PDB entry 6CHV | X-ray diffraction, 2.90 A resolution | chains A and J of the 4 polymer chains in the assembly

# Chain A
Protein: Antitoxin HigA
From: Proteus vulgaris
UniProtKB: Q7A224 (HIGA_PROVU); numbering as in UniProt (aligned over 1-104)
Amino-acid sequence (121 residues; each row starts with the number of its first residue; numbers below 1 keep their minus sign (Gly-16 is residue -16)):
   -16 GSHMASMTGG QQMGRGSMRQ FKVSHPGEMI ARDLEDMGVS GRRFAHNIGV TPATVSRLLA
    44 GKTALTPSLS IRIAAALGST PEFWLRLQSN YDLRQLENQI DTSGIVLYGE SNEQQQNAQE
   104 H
Disordered / not traced: -16 to 3, 93-104
Differences from the reference sequence: expression tag (-16 to 0)
From the paper describing this entry:
  - binding site for pHigCryst3: Thr34
  - binding site for pHigCryst3: Ser23, Gly24, Arg25, Ala36, Thr37, Ser39, Arg40, Lys45, Thr46
  - specificity-determining residues: Arg40
  - mutagenesis - R40A: abolished binding to pHigCryst3
  - mutagenesis - R40A: unchanged growth in response to HigB
  - conformationally variable residues (domain motion, side-chain flip): Arg40, Glu80

# Chain J
Molecule: pHigCryst4
Sequence (21 nucleotides; numbered 1 to 21; the number before each row is that of its first residue):
     1 GTATTACATG GTGTGTAATA C

# Interface between chain A and chain J
Residue-residue contacts (14):
  Val33(A) with DG15(J), phosphate contact
  Thr34(A) with DG15(J), hydrogen bond to the phosphate; DT16(J), base contact
  Ala36(A) with DT16(J), base contact
  Thr37(A) with DT14(J), sugar contact; DG15(J), hydrogen bond to the phosphate
  Arg40(A) with DT14(J), base contact; DG15(J), hydrogen bond to the base
  Thr46(A) with DG13(J), phosphate contact; DT14(J), base contact
  Ala47(A) with DG13(J), hydrogen bond to the phosphate
  Thr49(A) with DG13(J), phosphate contact; DT14(J), phosphate contact
  Leu52(A) with DT14(J), phosphate contact
Other interface residues (no listed pair), chain A (11 interface residues in all): Gly32, Lys45
Other interface residues (no listed pair), chain J (5 interface residues in all): DA17

# In short
11 residues of chain A face 5 of chain J across their interface; the contacts include 4 hydrogen bonds. Polar
pairs include Arg40(A)-DG15(J), Thr34(A)-DG15(J) and Thr37(A)-DG15(J). From the paper: a binding site for
pHigCryst3 at Thr34(A), Ser23(A) and Gly24(A) among others; R40A of chain A abolishes binding to pHigCryst3.
Here chain A is Antitoxin HigA (Proteus vulgaris) and chain J is pHigCryst4. Entry 6CHV (Proteus vulgaris HigA
antitoxin bound to DNA) was determined by X-ray diffraction, deposited together with 6CF1.
